Entry 1ZE3 (X-ray diffraction, 1.84 A resolution); this record covers chains H and D of the 3 polymer chains in the assembly.

Chain H:
Protein: FimH protein
Source organism: Escherichia coli
Notes: fragment: FimH pilin domain
Reference sequence: P08191 (FIMH_ECOLI); residues 158-279 here correspond to UniProt positions 179-300 (UniProt number = residue number + 21)
Amino-acid sequence (122 residues; numbered 158 to 279; the number before each row is that of its first residue):
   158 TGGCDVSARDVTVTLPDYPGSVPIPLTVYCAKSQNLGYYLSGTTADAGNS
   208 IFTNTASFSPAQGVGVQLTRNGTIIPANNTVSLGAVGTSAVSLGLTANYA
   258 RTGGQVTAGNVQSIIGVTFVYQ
Disulfides: C161-C187

Chain D:
Protein: Outer membrane usher protein fimD
Source organism: Escherichia coli
Notes: fragment: FimD N-terminal domain
Reference sequence: P30130 (FIMD_ECOLI); residues 1-125 here correspond to UniProt positions 46-170 (UniProt number = residue number + 45)
Amino-acid sequence (125 residues; each row starts with the number of its first residue):
     1 DLYFNPRFLADDPQAVADLSRFENGQELPPGTYRVDIYLNNGYMATRDVT
    51 FNTGDSEQGIVPCLTRAQLASMGLNTASVAGMNLLADDACVPLTTMVQDA
   101 TAHLDVGQQRLNLTIPQAFMSNRAR
Unresolved in the structure: 10-18
Disulfides: C63-C90
What the authors report for this chain:
  - conformationally variable residues (order/disorder transition, side-chain flip): D1 to N24, R47

Chain H / chain D interface:
Contacting residue pairs - 8 pairs, chain H then chain D:
  T200(H) with R7(D)
  T212(H) with N5(D); R7(D)
  Q269(H) with Y3(D), hydrogen bond; N5(D)
  I271(H) with N5(D); R7(D); F8(D), hydrophobic
Also at the interface, not in a pair above, chain H (6 interface residues in all): T210, I272
Interface features reported in the paper:
  - interface residues, chain H: Q269(H), I271(H)

Overview:
6 residues of chain H face 4 of chain D across their interface, with 1 hydrogen bond. Its one hydrogen-bonded
contact is Q269(H)-Y3(D). The paper reports interface residues Q269(H) and I271(H); conformational variability
at D1(D) and R47(D).
Chain H is FimH protein and chain D is Outer membrane usher protein fimD, both from Escherichia coli; the
structure, Crystal Structure of the Ternary Complex of FIMD (N-Terminal Domain) with FIMC and the Pilin Domain
..., was determined by X-ray diffraction.
